PDB entry 1FZ8 | X-ray diffraction, 2.10 A resolution | chains C and E of the 6 polymer chains in the assembly

Chain C:
Protein: Methane monooxygenase component A, beta chain
Source organism: Methylococcus capsulatus
Notes: EC 1.14.13.25
UniProt: P18798 (MEMB_METCA); numbering as in UniProt (aligned over 1-389)
Amino-acid sequence (389 residues; row label = number of the first residue in the row):
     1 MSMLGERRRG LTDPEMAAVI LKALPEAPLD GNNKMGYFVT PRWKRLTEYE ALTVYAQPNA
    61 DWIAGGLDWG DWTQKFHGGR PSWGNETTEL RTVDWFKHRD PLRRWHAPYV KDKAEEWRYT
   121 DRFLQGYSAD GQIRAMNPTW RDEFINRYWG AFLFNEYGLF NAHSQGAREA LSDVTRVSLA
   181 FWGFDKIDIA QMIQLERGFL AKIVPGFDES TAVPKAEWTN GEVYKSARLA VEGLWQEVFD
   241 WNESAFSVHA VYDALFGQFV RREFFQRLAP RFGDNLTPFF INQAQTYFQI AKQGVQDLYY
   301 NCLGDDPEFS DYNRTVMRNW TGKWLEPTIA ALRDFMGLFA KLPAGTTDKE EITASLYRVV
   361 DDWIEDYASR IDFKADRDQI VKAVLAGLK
Unresolved in the structure: 1
Sequence notes: conflict Arg370 (Ala in P18798)
Bound ions: Ca2+ site 1 near Asp348 (its only coordinating residue here); Ca2+ site 2: Asp376, Asp378
Residues lining bound ligands:
  - dibromomethane (2BM), molecule 1: Glu116, Asn282, Gln283, Thr286, Tyr287
  - dibromomethane (2BM), molecule 2: Tyr119, Arg122, Phe123
  - dibromomethane (2BM), molecule 3: Arg122, Gln125, Gly126
  - dibromomethane (2BM), molecule 4: Thr286, Gln289, Ile290, Gln293

Chain E:
Protein: Methane monooxygenase component A, gamma chain
Source organism: Methylococcus capsulatus
Notes: EC 1.14.13.25
UniProt: P11987 (MEMG_METCA); numbering as in UniProt (aligned over 1-170)
Amino-acid sequence (170 residues; numbered 1 to 170; the number before each row is that of its first residue):
     1 MAKLGIHSND TRDAWVNKIA QLNTLEKAAE MLKQFRMDHT TPFRNSYELD NDYLWIEAKL
    61 EEKVAVLKAR AFNEVDFRHK TAFGEDAKSV LDGTVAKMNA AKDKWEAEKI HIGFRQAYKP
   121 PIMPVNYFLD GERQLGTRLM ELRNLNYYDT PLEELRKQRG VRVVHLQSPH
Unresolved in the structure: 1-2, 170

Interface between chain C and chain E:
Residue-residue contacts (58; chain C residue first):
  Asp61(C) - His7(E)  salt bridge
  Asp61(C) - Arg12(E)  salt bridge
  Asp61(C) - Trp55(E)
  Trp62(C) - Leu54(E)
  Trp62(C) - Trp55(E)
  Trp62(C) - Ala58(E)
  Leu67(C) - His7(E)
  Asp68(C) - His7(E)
  Trp69(C) - Ile6(E)  hydrophobic
  Trp69(C) - His7(E)
  Gly70(C) - Leu54(E)
  Asp71(C) - Tyr53(E)
  Asp71(C) - Leu54(E)
  His77(C) - His111(E)
  His77(C) - Met140(E)
  His77(C) - Arg143(E)  hydrogen bond
  Gly78(C) - His111(E)
  Gly78(C) - Ile112(E)
  Gly78(C) - Arg115(E)
  Gly78(C) - Leu139(E)
  Gly79(C) - Arg115(E)
  Arg80(C) - Arg115(E)
  Arg80(C) - Glu132(E)
  Pro81(C) - Arg115(E)
  Asn85(C) - Ala58(E)
  Asn85(C) - Glu61(E)
  Glu86(C) - Arg115(E)  salt bridge
  Glu86(C) - Lys119(E)
  Glu86(C) - Pro120(E)
  Glu86(C) - Val125(E)
  Glu86(C) - Phe128(E)
  Thr88(C) - Val125(E)
  Glu89(C) - Pro124(E)
  Glu89(C) - Val125(E)  hydrogen bond (side chain-backbone)
  Arg91(C) - Glu61(E)  salt bridge
  Arg91(C) - Pro121(E)
  Gln165(C) - Leu129(E)
  Val238(C) - Asn126(E)
  Phe239(C) - Asn126(E)  hydrogen bond (backbone-side chain)
  Phe239(C) - Leu129(E)
  Phe239(C) - Asp130(E)
  Asp240(C) - Val125(E)
  Asp240(C) - Asn126(E)  hydrogen bond (backbone-side chain)
  Glu243(C) - Asn126(E)  hydrogen bond
  Glu308(C) - Glu62(E)
  Phe309(C) - Glu62(E)
  Phe309(C) - Val66(E)  hydrophobic
  Tyr312(C) - Ala65(E)
  Tyr312(C) - Val66(E)  hydrophobic
  Tyr312(C) - Ala69(E)  hydrophobic
  Tyr312(C) - Phe77(E)
  Thr315(C) - Ala69(E)
  Val316(C) - Phe77(E)  hydrophobic
  Arg318(C) - Glu74(E)
  Asn319(C) - Glu74(E)  hydrogen bond (side chain-backbone)
  Asn319(C) - Arg78(E)  hydrogen bond
  Lys323(C) - Arg78(E)
  Lys323(C) - Asn126(E)
Interface residues without a listed pair, chain C (32 interface residues in all): Thr87, Glu237
Interface residues without a listed pair, chain E (33 interface residues in all): Arg133, Asn144

Summary:
The interface between chain C and chain E involves 32 residues on one side and 33 on the other; the contacts
include 7 hydrogen bonds and 4 salt bridges. Polar pairs include Asp61(C)-His7(E), Asp61(C)-Arg12(E) and
Glu86(C)-Arg115(E). Ligands of chain C: 4 copies of dibromomethane.
Chain C is Methane monooxygenase component A, beta chain and chain E is Methane monooxygenase component A,
gamma chain, both from Methylococcus capsulatus; the structure, Methane monooxygenase hydroxylase, form II
cocrystallized with dibromomethane, was determined by X-ray diffraction, deposited together with 1FZ9, 1FZH
and 1FZI.
